PDB entry 1LQM | X-ray diffraction, 3.20 A resolution | chains A and B

Chain A:
Protein: Uracil-DNA glycosylase
Organism: Escherichia coli
Notes: EC 3.2.2.-
UniProt: P12295 (UNG_ECOLI); residues 2-229 here correspond to UniProt positions 1-228 (UniProt number = residue number - 1)
Amino-acid sequence (229 residues; row label = number of the first residue in the row):
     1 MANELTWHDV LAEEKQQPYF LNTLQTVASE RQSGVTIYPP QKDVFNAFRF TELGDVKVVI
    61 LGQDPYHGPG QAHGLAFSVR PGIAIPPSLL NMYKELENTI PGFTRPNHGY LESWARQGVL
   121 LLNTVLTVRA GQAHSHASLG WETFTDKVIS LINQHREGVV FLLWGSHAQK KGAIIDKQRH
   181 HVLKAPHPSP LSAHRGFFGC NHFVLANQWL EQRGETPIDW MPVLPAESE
Disordered / not traced: 1-3, 227-229
Differences from the reference sequence: cloning artifact (1)

Chain B:
Protein: Uracil-DNA glycosylase inhibitor
Organism: Bacillus phage PBS2
UniProt: P14739 (UNGI_BPPB2); residues 1-84 here = UniProt positions 1-84
Amino-acid sequence (84 residues; row label = number of the first residue in the row):
     1 MTNLSDIIEK ETGKQLVIQE SILMLPEEVE EVIGNKPESD ILVHTAYDES TDENVMLLTS
    61 DAPEYKPWAL VIQDSNGENK IKML
Disordered / not traced: 1-2
What the authors report for this chain:
  - conformationally variable residues: Gln19 to Ser21 (citing earlier work)

Interface between chain A and chain B:
Pairs across the interface (34; chain A residue first):
  Gln63(A) with Ile22(B); Leu23(B), hydrogen bond (side chain-backbone)
  Tyr66(A) with Gln19(B)
  His67(A) with Ser21(B), hydrogen bond
  Gln71(A) with Gln19(B), hydrogen bond (side chain-backbone)
  Ala84(A) with Gln19(B)
  Ile85(A) with Gln19(B)
  Pro86(A) with Glu20(B)
  Pro87(A) with Gln19(B); Glu20(B); Thr45(B)
  Ser88(A) with Glu20(B), hydrogen bond (backbone-side chain)
  Gln132(A) with Tyr65(B)
  Ala133(A) with Ser21(B); Ala62(B); Tyr65(B), hydrogen bond (backbone-side chain)
  His134(A) with Leu23(B); Asp61(B), salt bridge; Ala62(B)
  Gly165(A) with Glu28(B)
  Ser166(A) with Leu25(B); Glu28(B), hydrogen bond (backbone-side chain)
  His167(A) with Leu23(B)
  His187(A) with Ile22(B)
  Ser189(A) with Met24(B)
  Pro190(A) with Gln73(B), hydrogen bond (backbone-side chain)
  Leu191(A) with Val32(B); Val43(B), hydrophobic; Met56(B), hydrophobic
  Ser192(A) with Met24(B)
  His194(A) with Gln73(B); Gly77(B)
  Arg195(A) with Glu31(B), salt bridge; Val32(B)
Interface residues without a listed pair, chain A (24 interface residues in all): Ser135, Lys170
Interface residues without a listed pair, chain B (23 interface residues in all): Ile18, Ile33, Leu42, Asn54, Val71
The authors on this interface:
  - interface residues, chain B: Glu20(B) (citing earlier work)

Summary:
24 residues of chain A face 23 of chain B across their interface; the contacts include 7 hydrogen bonds and 2
salt bridges. Polar pairs include His134(A)-Asp61(B), Arg195(A)-Glu31(B) and Gln63(A)-Leu23(B). The paper
reports the interface residue Glu20(B); conformational variability at Gln19(B).
Here chain A is Uracil-DNA glycosylase (Escherichia coli) and chain B is Uracil-DNA glycosylase inhibitor
(Bacillus phage PBS2). Entry 1LQM (Escherichia coli uracil-DNA glycosylase complex with uracil-DNA glycosylase
inhibitor protein) was determined by X-ray diffraction, deposited together with 1LQG and 1LQJ.
